PDB entry 2WZR | X-ray diffraction, 3.00 A resolution | chains 2 and 3 of the 4 polymer chains in the assembly

# Chain 2
Molecule: Polyprotein
Source organism: Foot-and-mouth disease virus
UniProt: Q6PMU1 (Q6PMU1_9PICO); residues 1-219 here correspond to UniProt positions 285-503 (UniProt number = residue number + 284)
Sequence (219 residues; row label = number of the first residue in the row):
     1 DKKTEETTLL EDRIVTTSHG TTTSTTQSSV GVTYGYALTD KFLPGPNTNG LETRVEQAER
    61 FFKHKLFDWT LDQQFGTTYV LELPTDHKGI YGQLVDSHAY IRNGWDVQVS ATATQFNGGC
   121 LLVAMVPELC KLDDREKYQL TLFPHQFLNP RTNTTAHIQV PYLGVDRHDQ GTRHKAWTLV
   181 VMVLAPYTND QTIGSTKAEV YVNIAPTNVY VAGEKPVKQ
Unresolved in the structure: 1-12

# Chain 3
Molecule: Polyprotein
Source organism: Foot-and-mouth disease virus
UniProt: Q6PMU1 (Q6PMU1_9PICO); residues 1-221 here correspond to UniProt positions 504-724 (UniProt number = residue number + 503)
Sequence (221 residues; row label = number of the first residue in the row):
     1 GILPVAVSDG YGGFQNTDPK TSDPVYGHVY NPARTLYPGR FTNLLDVAEA CPTLLDFNGV
    61 PYVQTQSNSG SKVLACFDLA FGHKNMKNTY MSGLAQYFAQ YSGTLNLHFM YTGPTNNKAK
   121 YMVAYIPPGT HPLPETPEMA SHCYHAEWDT GLNSTFTFTV PYFSAADYAY TYADEPEQAS
   181 VQGWVGVYQI TDTHEKDGAV IVTVSAGPDF EFRMPISPSR Q
Sequence notes: conflict Phe163 (Ile666 in Q6PMU1)

# How chain 2 and chain 3 interact
Contacting residue pairs (36):
  Pro46(2) - Tyr162(3)
  Pro46(2) - Asp167(3)
  Asn47(2) - Tyr162(3)
  Asn47(2) - Phe163(3)
  Asn47(2) - Ser164(3)  hydrogen bond (backbone-backbone)
  Asn47(2) - Ala165(3)  hydrogen bond (side chain-backbone)
  Asn47(2) - Ala166(3)
  Asn47(2) - Asp167(3)
  Thr48(2) - Tyr162(3)
  Asn49(2) - Pro161(3)
  Asn49(2) - Tyr162(3)
  Leu51(2) - Phe163(3)  hydrophobic
  Ala99(2) - Pro127(3)  hydrophobic
  Ala99(2) - Pro128(3)
  Tyr100(2) - Pro128(3)
  Tyr100(2) - Phe163(3)
  Tyr100(2) - Ser164(3)
  Tyr100(2) - Ala165(3)
  Asp166(2) - Ala165(3)
  Asp166(2) - Ala166(3)
  Arg167(2) - Ala165(3)  hydrogen bond (backbone-backbone)
  Arg167(2) - Asp167(3)  salt bridge
  His168(2) - Ala165(3)
  Gly213(2) - Pro127(3)
  Gly213(2) - Phe163(3)
  Glu214(2) - Pro127(3)
  Glu214(2) - His142(3)
  Glu214(2) - Cys143(3)
  Lys215(2) - Pro127(3)
  Lys215(2) - Gly129(3)
  Lys215(2) - Thr130(3)
  Lys215(2) - His142(3)
  Pro216(2) - Met139(3)
  Pro216(2) - His142(3)
  Pro216(2) - Cys143(3)
  Gln219(2) - Pro132(3)
Also at the interface, not in a pair above, chain 2 (17 interface residues in all): Gln170, Ala212
Also at the interface, not in a pair above, chain 3 (18 interface residues in all): Thr104, Tyr144, Val181

# Summary
17 residues of chain 2 and 18 residues of chain 3 are in contact; the contacts include 3 hydrogen bonds and 1
salt bridge. Polar contacts include Arg167(2)-Asp167(3), Asn47(2)-Ala165(3) and Asn47(2)-Ser164(3).
Chain 2 is Polyprotein and chain 3 is Polyprotein, both from Foot-and-mouth disease virus; the structure, The
Structure of Foot and Mouth Disease Virus Serotype SAT1, was determined by X-ray diffraction.
